6TNL - chain AAA; structure by X-ray diffraction, 1.95 A resolution.

== Chain AAA ==
Protein: Glutathione transferase
From: Alopecurus myosuroides
Notes: EC 2.5.1.18
Reference sequence: Q9ZS17 (Q9ZS17_ALOMY); numbering as in UniProt (aligned over 1-219)
Sequence (219 residues; row label = number of the first residue in the row):
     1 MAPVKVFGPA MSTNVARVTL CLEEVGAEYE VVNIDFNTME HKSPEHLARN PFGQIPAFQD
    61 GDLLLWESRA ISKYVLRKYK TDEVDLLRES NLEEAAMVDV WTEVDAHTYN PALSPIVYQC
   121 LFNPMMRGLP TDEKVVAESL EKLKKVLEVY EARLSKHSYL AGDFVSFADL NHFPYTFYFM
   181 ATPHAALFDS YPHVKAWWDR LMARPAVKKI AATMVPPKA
Not modelled in the structure: 1-2, 38-49, 124-137, 219
Modified / non-standard residues: Cys120 (S-mercaptocysteine; CSS)
Reported in the primary citation:
  - catalytic residues: Ser12
  - mutagenesis - S12A: decreased catalytic activity
  - mutagenesis - C120V: decreased catalytic activity on NBD-Cl
  - mutagenesis - C120V: increased catalytic activity on cumene hydroperoxide

== Summary ==
From the paper: the catalytic residue Ser12; S12A reduces catalytic activity.
Chain AAA is Glutathione transferase (Alopecurus myosuroides); the structure, GSTF1 from Alopecurus
myosuroides, was determined by X-ray diffraction, deposited together with 7OBO, 7ODM, 6TO3, 6TK8 and 6TJS.
